PDB entry 6VX4 | electron microscopy, 3.12 A resolution | chains C and G of the 9 polymer chains in the assembly

== Chain C ==
Protein: Pertussis like toxin subunit B
Organism: Salmonella enterica subsp. enterica serovar Typhi str. CT18
UniProtKB: A0A286LNT9 (A0A286LNT9_SALET); numbering as in UniProt (aligned over 24-137)
Amino-acid sequence (114 residues; numbered 24 to 137; the number before each row is that of its first residue):
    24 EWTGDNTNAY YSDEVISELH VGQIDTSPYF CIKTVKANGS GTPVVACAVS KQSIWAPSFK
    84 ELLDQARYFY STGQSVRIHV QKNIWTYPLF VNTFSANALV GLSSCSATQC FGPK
Cystine bridges: C54-C70, C128-C133

== Chain G ==
Protein: Pertussis toxin-like subunit ArtA
Organism: Salmonella enterica subsp. enterica serovar Typhi str. CT18
UniProtKB: A0A3Z7CEY9 (A0A3Z7CEY9_SALET); residues 19-242 here = UniProt positions 19-242
Amino-acid sequence (224 residues; row label = number of the first residue in the row):
    19 VDFVYRVDST PPDVIFRDGF SLLGYNRNFQ QFISGRSCSG GSSDSRYIAT TSSVNQTYAI
    79 ARAYYSRSTF KGNLYRYQIR ADNNFYSLLP SITYLETQGG HFNAYEKTMM RLQREYVSTL
   139 SILPENIQKA VALVYDSATG LVKDGVSTMN ASYLGLSTTS NPGVIPFLPE PQTYTQQRID
   199 AFGPLISSCF SIGSVCHSHR GQRADVYNMS FYDARPVIEL ILSK
Cystine bridges: C56-C207

== Interface between chain C and chain G ==
Contacting residue pairs (7):
  D87(C) - K242(G)
  Y91(C) - P234(G)  hydrophobic
  Y91(C) - L238(G)  hydrophobic
  S94(C) - Y123(G)
  S94(C) - R233(G)
  T95(C) - D231(G)
  T95(C) - R233(G)
Interface residues without a listed pair, chain C (5 interface residues in all): K83

== In short ==
Chain C and chain G form an interface of 5 and 6 residues respectively.
Chain C is Pertussis like toxin subunit B and chain G is Pertussis toxin-like subunit ArtA, both from
Salmonella enterica subsp. enterica serovar Typhi str. CT18; the structure, Density-fitted Model Structure of
Antibody Variable Domains of TyTx11 in Complex with Typhoid Toxin, was determined by electron microscopy.
